7E82 - chains E and I of the 67 polymer chains in the assembly; structure by electron microscopy, 3.30 A resolution.

# Chain E (and I)
Molecule: Flagellar basal-body rod protein FlgG
Organism: Salmonella typhimurium (strain LT2 / SGSC1412 / ATCC 700720)
Notes: chain I of this document is another copy of the same molecule, construct and numbering; everything in this record applies to it too
UniProt: P0A1J3 (FLGG_SALTY); numbering as in UniProt (aligned over 1-260)
Sequence (260 residues; row label = number of the first residue in the row):
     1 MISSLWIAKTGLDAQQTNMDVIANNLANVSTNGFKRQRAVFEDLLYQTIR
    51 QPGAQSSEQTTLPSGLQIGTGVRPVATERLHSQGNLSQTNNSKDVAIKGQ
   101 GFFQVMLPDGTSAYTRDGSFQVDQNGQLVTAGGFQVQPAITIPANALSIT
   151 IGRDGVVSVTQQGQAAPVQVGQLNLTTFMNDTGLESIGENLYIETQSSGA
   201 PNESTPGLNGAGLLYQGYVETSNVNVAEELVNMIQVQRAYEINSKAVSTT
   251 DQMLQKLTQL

# Interface between chain E and chain I
Pairs across the interface (86; chain E residue first):
  Ile2(E) - Gln16(I)
  Ser3(E) - Gln16(I)
  Ser3(E) - Asp20(I)  hydrogen bond
  Ser4(E) - Gln16(I)
  Ser4(E) - Asp20(I)
  Ile7(E) - Asp20(I)
  Ile7(E) - Ala23(I)
  Ile7(E) - Asn24(I)
  Ile7(E) - Ala27(I)  hydrophobic
  Gln15(E) - Val29(I)
  Gln15(E) - Ser30(I)
  Arg38(E) - Asp94(I)  salt bridge
  Phe41(E) - Ser30(I)
  Glu42(E) - Thr31(I)
  Glu42(E) - Glu189(I)  hydrogen bond (side chain-backbone)
  Glu42(E) - Asn190(I)
  Asp43(E) - Asn28(I)
  Asp43(E) - Gly188(I)
  Asp43(E) - Glu189(I)  hydrogen bond (backbone-backbone)
  Asp43(E) - Asn190(I)  hydrogen bond (side chain-backbone)
  Leu44(E) - Gly188(I)
  Tyr46(E) - Asn24(I)
  Tyr46(E) - Phe34(I)
  Tyr46(E) - Gln37(I)
  Tyr46(E) - Ser186(I)
  Arg50(E) - Arg73(I)
  Arg50(E) - Val75(I)  hydrogen bond (side chain-backbone)
  Gln51(E) - Glu185(I)  hydrogen bond
  Pro52(E) - Glu185(I)
  Gly53(E) - Gln196(I)
  Gly53(E) - Ser197(I)
  Gln55(E) - Gln196(I)
  Thr61(E) - Gln196(I)
  Leu62(E) - Ser197(I)
  Pro63(E) - Asn180(I)
  Pro63(E) - Gly183(I)
  Pro63(E) - Ser197(I)
  Ser64(E) - Ala76(I)
  Ser64(E) - Thr77(I)  hydrogen bond (side chain-backbone)
  Ser64(E) - Thr182(I)
  Gly65(E) - Ala76(I)
  Gly65(E) - Thr77(I)  hydrogen bond (backbone-backbone)
  Leu66(E) - Pro74(I)
  Leu66(E) - Ala76(I)
  Leu66(E) - Thr77(I)
  Gln67(E) - Gln37(I)
  Gln67(E) - Thr77(I)
  Gln67(E) - Glu185(I)
  Gln67(E) - Ser186(I)
  Ile68(E) - Val21(I)  hydrophobic
  Gly69(E) - Asn24(I)
  Val72(E) - Ala27(I)
  Val72(E) - Asn28(I)
  Val72(E) - Thr31(I)
  Glu78(E) - Gln121(I)  hydrogen bond
  Leu80(E) - Asn91(I)
  Gln100(E) - Ala146(I)
  Met179(E) - Val122(I)
  Met179(E) - Asp123(I)
  Met179(E) - Gln124(I)
  Met179(E) - Gly126(I)
  Met179(E) - Ala144(I)  hydrophobic
  Asn180(E) - Val122(I)  hydrogen bond (side chain-backbone)
  Gln196(E) - Gln124(I)
  Ser197(E) - Gln124(I)
  Gly199(E) - Gln124(I)
  Gly207(E) - Gln162(I)
  Asn209(E) - Asn145(I)
  Gly210(E) - Leu147(I)
  Ile242(E) - Leu26(I)  hydrophobic
  Ile242(E) - Val226(I)  hydrophobic
  Ile242(E) - Leu230(I)  hydrophobic
  Asn243(E) - Leu26(I)
  Ala246(E) - Met19(I)
  Thr249(E) - Met233(I)  hydrogen bond
  Thr250(E) - Met19(I)
  Gln252(E) - Gln237(I)  hydrogen bond
  Met253(E) - Val236(I)  hydrophobic
  Met253(E) - Tyr240(I)  hydrophobic
  Lys256(E) - Gln237(I)
  Lys256(E) - Arg238(I)
  Lys256(E) - Glu241(I)  salt bridge
  Leu257(E) - Tyr240(I)
  Leu260(E) - Ser244(I)
  Leu260(E) - Val247(I)  hydrophobic
  Leu260(E) - Ser248(I)
Also at the interface, not in a pair above, chain E (56 interface residues in all): Gly11, Arg36, Val40, Leu45, Thr70, Gly71, Ser198, Ala239, Lys245
Also at the interface, not in a pair above, chain I (61 interface residues in all): Leu12, Thr17, Asn32, Glu78, Thr89, Asn125, Ile142, Ile187, Thr195

# Summary
Chain E and chain I form an interface of 56 and 61 residues respectively; the contacts include 12 hydrogen
bonds and 2 salt bridges. Among the polar pairs are Arg38(E)-Asp94(I), Lys256(E)-Glu241(I) and
Ser3(E)-Asp20(I).
Both chains are Flagellar basal-body rod protein FlgG (Salmonella typhimurium (strain LT2 / SGSC1412 / ATCC
700720)). Entry 7E82 (Cryo-EM structure of the flagellar rod with partial hook from Salmonella) was determined
by electron microscopy together with 7CBL, 7CBM, 7CG0, 7CG4, 7CGO, 7E80 and 7E81 from the same study.
